PDB entry 3AM5 | X-ray diffraction, 2.05 A resolution | chains A and B

Chain A (and B):
Protein: Enoyl-ACP reductase
Source organism: Plasmodium falciparum
Notes: EC 1.3.1.9; chain B of this document is another copy of the same molecule, construct and numbering; everything in this record applies to it too
UniProt: Q9BJJ9 (Q9BJJ9_PLAFA); residue numbers follow UniProt; this construct covers 96-424
Sequence (329 residues; row label = number of the first residue in the row):
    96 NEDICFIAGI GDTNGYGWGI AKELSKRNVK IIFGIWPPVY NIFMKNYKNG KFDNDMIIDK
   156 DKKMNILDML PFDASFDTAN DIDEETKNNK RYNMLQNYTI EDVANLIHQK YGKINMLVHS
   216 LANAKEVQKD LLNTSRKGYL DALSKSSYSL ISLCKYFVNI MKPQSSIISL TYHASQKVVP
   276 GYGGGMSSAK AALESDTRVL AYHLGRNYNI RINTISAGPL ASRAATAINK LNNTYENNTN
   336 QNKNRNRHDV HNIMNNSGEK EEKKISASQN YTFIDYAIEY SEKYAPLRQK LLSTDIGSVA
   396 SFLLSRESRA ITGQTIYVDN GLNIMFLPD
Not modelled in the structure: 96, 325-366 (chain B: 325-365)
Sequence notes: engineered mutation A316 (Lys in Q9BJJ9)
Residues lining bound ligands:
  - NAD (nicotinamide-adenine-dinucleotide): G104, I105, G106, D107, G110, Y111, G112, W131, V134, F167, D168, A169, S170, S215, L216, A217, N218, K240, L265, T266, Y267, Y277, K285, A312, G313, P314, L315, S317, R318, A319, A320, I369
  - triclosan (TCL): A217, N218, A219, V222, Y267, Y277, M281, K285, P314, A319, A320, I323, F368, I369

Interface between chain A and chain B:
Pairs across the interface (81; chain A residue first):
  R122(A) - E402(B)  salt bridge
  R293(A) - I419(B)
  A296(A) - P381(B)
  A296(A) - I419(B)  hydrophobic
  Y297(A) - M420(B)  hydrophobic
  Y297(A) - D424(B)  hydrogen bond
  G300(A) - P381(B)
  G300(A) - L382(B)
  R301(A) - K378(B)
  R301(A) - Y379(B)  hydrogen bond (side chain-backbone)
  R301(A) - A380(B)  hydrogen bond (side chain-backbone)
  R301(A) - P381(B)  hydrogen bond (backbone-backbone)
  R301(A) - R383(B)
  R301(A) - D424(B)  salt bridge
  N304(A) - L382(B)
  N304(A) - Q384(B)
  R306(A) - L382(B)
  K378(A) - R301(B)
  Y379(A) - R301(B)  hydrogen bond (backbone-side chain)
  A380(A) - R301(B)  hydrogen bond (backbone-side chain)
  P381(A) - A296(B)
  P381(A) - G300(B)
  P381(A) - R301(B)  hydrogen bond (backbone-backbone)
  P381(A) - T407(B)
  L382(A) - G300(B)
  L382(A) - N304(B)
  L382(A) - R306(B)
  L382(A) - R404(B)
  L382(A) - T407(B)
  R383(A) - R301(B)
  Q384(A) - N304(B)  hydrogen bond
  Q384(A) - R404(B)  hydrogen bond (side chain-backbone)
  K385(A) - R404(B)
  L386(A) - A405(B)  hydrophobic
  L387(A) - R404(B)
  D390(A) - R404(B)  salt bridge
  D390(A) - A405(B)
  S393(A) - F397(B)
  S393(A) - E402(B)  hydrogen bond (side chain-backbone)
  V394(A) - F397(B)  hydrophobic
  V394(A) - E402(B)
  V394(A) - I406(B)  hydrophobic
  F397(A) - V394(B)  hydrophobic
  F397(A) - F397(B)  hydrophobic
  E402(A) - R122(B)  salt bridge
  E402(A) - S393(B)  hydrogen bond (backbone-side chain)
  R404(A) - L382(B)
  R404(A) - Q384(B)  hydrogen bond (backbone-side chain)
  R404(A) - L387(B)
  R404(A) - D390(B)  salt bridge
  A405(A) - L386(B)  hydrophobic
  A405(A) - D390(B)
  A405(A) - V413(B)  hydrophobic
  A405(A) - D414(B)  hydrogen bond (backbone-backbone)
  A405(A) - N415(B)  hydrogen bond (backbone-backbone)
  I406(A) - V394(B)  hydrophobic
  I406(A) - Y412(B)
  I406(A) - V413(B)  hydrophobic
  T407(A) - L382(B)
  T407(A) - N415(B)
  T407(A) - G416(B)
  G408(A) - I419(B)
  Q409(A) - Y412(B)
  Q409(A) - N418(B)  hydrogen bond
  Q409(A) - I419(B)
  I411(A) - I411(B)  hydrophobic
  Y412(A) - I406(B)
  Y412(A) - Q409(B)
  V413(A) - A405(B)  hydrophobic
  D414(A) - A405(B)  hydrogen bond (backbone-backbone)
  N415(A) - A405(B)  hydrogen bond (backbone-backbone)
  N415(A) - T407(B)
  G416(A) - T407(B)
  N418(A) - Q409(B)  hydrogen bond
  I419(A) - R293(B)
  I419(A) - A296(B)  hydrophobic
  I419(A) - G408(B)
  I419(A) - Q409(B)
  M420(A) - Y297(B)  hydrophobic
  D424(A) - Y297(B)  hydrogen bond
  D424(A) - R301(B)  salt bridge
Also at the interface, not in a pair above, chain A (40 interface residues in all): E118
Also at the interface, not in a pair above, chain B (41 interface residues in all): E118, I305, K385

Summary:
Chain A and chain B form an interface of 40 and 41 residues respectively, with 19 hydrogen bonds and 6 salt
bridges. Among the polar pairs are R122(A)-E402(B), R301(A)-D424(B) and D390(A)-R404(B). Ligands of chain A:
NAD and triclosan.
Both chains are Enoyl-ACP reductase (Plasmodium falciparum). Entry 3AM5 (K316A mutant of Enoyl-ACP Reductase
from Plasmodium falciparum (PfENR) in complex with triclosan) was determined by X-ray diffraction (same
publication as 3AM3 and 3AM4).
